PDB entry 8Q1B | electron microscopy, 3.40 A resolution | chains b and e of the 33 polymer chains in the assembly

== Chain b ==
Name: Cytochrome c oxidase subunit 2
From: Schizosaccharomyces pombe
Notes: EC 7.1.1.9
Reference sequence: P21534 (COX2_SCHPO); numbering as in UniProt (aligned over 1-248)
Sequence (248 residues; row label = number of the first residue in the row):
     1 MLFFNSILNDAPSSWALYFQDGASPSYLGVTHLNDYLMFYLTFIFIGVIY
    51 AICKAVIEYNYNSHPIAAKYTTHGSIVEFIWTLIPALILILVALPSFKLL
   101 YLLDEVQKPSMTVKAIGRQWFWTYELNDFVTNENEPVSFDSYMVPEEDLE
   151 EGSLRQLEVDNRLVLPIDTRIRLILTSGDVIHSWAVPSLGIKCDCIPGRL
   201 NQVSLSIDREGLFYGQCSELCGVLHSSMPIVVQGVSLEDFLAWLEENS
Not modelled in the structure: 1-9, 248
UniProt features mapped onto this chain:
  - binding site (Cu cation): His182, Cys217, Glu219, Cys221, His225, Met228
  - binding site (Mg(2+)): Glu219
Bound ions: dinuclear copper ion: His182, Glu219, His225; Mg2+ near Glu219 (its only coordinating residue here)
Ligand contacts: heme a (HEA): Leu41, Ile44, Pro85, Ile88

== Chain e ==
Name: Cytochrome c oxidase polypeptide 5, mitochondrial
From: Schizosaccharomyces pombe
Reference sequence: O74988 (COX5_SCHPO); numbering as in UniProt (aligned over 1-186)
Sequence (228 residues; row label = number of the first residue in the row):
     1 MYLSKIICKKVPMKLLCTRNAATVSAAATNALQKEQPSGEAMIARPRLVD
    51 LDKRWGIMSQEEKDGLITDLYARQKQPWTTLSIEEKKAAYWIAFGEHGPR
   101 AFSHISQKTVFWGTVAGLTIGVVLFGLIRTQAAPSPRTMTREWQEKSNEY
   151 MKENKINPISGEASEGFKGRGQISGGIFSPSEKDKKENLYFQGGGGGGSA
   201 WSHPQFEKGGGSGGGSGGSAWSHPQFEK
Not modelled in the structure: 1-38, 184-228
Construct notes: expression tag (187-228)

== Interface between chain b and chain e ==
Pairs across the interface (35):
  Asp10(b) with Asn157(e)
  Ala11(b) with Glu162(e)
  Pro12(b) with Gln172(e), hydrogen bond (backbone-side chain)
  Ser13(b) with Glu162(e); Gly171(e), hydrogen bond (side chain-backbone)
  Ser14(b) with Gly171(e), hydrogen bond (backbone-backbone); Ile173(e); Ser174(e), hydrogen bond
  Trp15(b) with Ser174(e), hydrogen bond (side chain-backbone); Phe178(e), hydrophobic
  Asp21(b) with Asn157(e), hydrogen bond; Ile159(e); Ser160(e), hydrogen bond (side chain-backbone); Gly161(e)
  Gly22(b) with Ile159(e)
  Glu146(b) with Pro136(e)
  Glu147(b) with Arg137(e)
  Leu149(b) with Trp143(e)
  Glu150(b) with Trp143(e)
  Glu151(b) with Trp143(e); Lys146(e), salt bridge
  Gly152(b) with Trp143(e); Lys146(e); Ser147(e), hydrogen bond (backbone-side chain); Tyr150(e)
  Ser153(b) with Trp143(e), hydrogen bond (backbone-side chain); Ser147(e), hydrogen bond (backbone-side chain)
  Leu154(b) with Tyr150(e), hydrophobic
  Arg209(b) with Lys155(e), hydrogen bond (side chain-backbone); Asn157(e); Pro158(e); Ile159(e)
  Glu210(b) with Lys155(e), hydrogen bond (backbone-side chain)
  Leu212(b) with Asn154(e)
  Tyr214(b) with Ile156(e)
Also at the interface, not in a pair above, chain b (23 interface residues in all): Gln20, Glu158, Gly211
Also at the interface, not in a pair above, chain e (22 interface residues in all): Thr138, Arg170

== Overview ==
23 residues of chain b and 22 residues of chain e are in contact, with 12 hydrogen bonds and 1 salt bridge.
Polar contacts include Glu151(b)-Lys146(e), Pro12(b)-Gln172(e) and Ser13(b)-Gly171(e). Ligands of chain b:
heme a.
Here chain b is Cytochrome c oxidase subunit 2 and chain e is Cytochrome c oxidase polypeptide 5,
mitochondrial, both from Schizosaccharomyces pombe. Entry 8Q1B (III2-IV1 respiratory supercomplex from S.
pombe) was determined by electron microscopy.
